7WOW - chains A and B of the 9 polymer chains in the assembly; structure by electron microscopy, 6.11 A resolution (low resolution: residue-level contacts below are approximate; hydrogen-bond / salt-bridge calls are withheld).

Chain A (and B):
Molecule: Spike glycoprotein
Source organism: Severe acute respiratory syndrome coronavirus 2
Notes: chain B of this document is another copy of the same molecule, construct and numbering; everything in this record applies to it too
UniProt: P0DTC2 (SPIKE_SARS2); aligned to UniProt positions 1-1208 over residues 1-1208
Chain sequence (1285 residues; each row starts with the number of its first residue; note: 8 numbers in that range are skipped by the numbering (no residue carries them; nothing is unmodelled there); a row labelled like 177A-177E holds insertion residues (177A, then the next letters in order)):
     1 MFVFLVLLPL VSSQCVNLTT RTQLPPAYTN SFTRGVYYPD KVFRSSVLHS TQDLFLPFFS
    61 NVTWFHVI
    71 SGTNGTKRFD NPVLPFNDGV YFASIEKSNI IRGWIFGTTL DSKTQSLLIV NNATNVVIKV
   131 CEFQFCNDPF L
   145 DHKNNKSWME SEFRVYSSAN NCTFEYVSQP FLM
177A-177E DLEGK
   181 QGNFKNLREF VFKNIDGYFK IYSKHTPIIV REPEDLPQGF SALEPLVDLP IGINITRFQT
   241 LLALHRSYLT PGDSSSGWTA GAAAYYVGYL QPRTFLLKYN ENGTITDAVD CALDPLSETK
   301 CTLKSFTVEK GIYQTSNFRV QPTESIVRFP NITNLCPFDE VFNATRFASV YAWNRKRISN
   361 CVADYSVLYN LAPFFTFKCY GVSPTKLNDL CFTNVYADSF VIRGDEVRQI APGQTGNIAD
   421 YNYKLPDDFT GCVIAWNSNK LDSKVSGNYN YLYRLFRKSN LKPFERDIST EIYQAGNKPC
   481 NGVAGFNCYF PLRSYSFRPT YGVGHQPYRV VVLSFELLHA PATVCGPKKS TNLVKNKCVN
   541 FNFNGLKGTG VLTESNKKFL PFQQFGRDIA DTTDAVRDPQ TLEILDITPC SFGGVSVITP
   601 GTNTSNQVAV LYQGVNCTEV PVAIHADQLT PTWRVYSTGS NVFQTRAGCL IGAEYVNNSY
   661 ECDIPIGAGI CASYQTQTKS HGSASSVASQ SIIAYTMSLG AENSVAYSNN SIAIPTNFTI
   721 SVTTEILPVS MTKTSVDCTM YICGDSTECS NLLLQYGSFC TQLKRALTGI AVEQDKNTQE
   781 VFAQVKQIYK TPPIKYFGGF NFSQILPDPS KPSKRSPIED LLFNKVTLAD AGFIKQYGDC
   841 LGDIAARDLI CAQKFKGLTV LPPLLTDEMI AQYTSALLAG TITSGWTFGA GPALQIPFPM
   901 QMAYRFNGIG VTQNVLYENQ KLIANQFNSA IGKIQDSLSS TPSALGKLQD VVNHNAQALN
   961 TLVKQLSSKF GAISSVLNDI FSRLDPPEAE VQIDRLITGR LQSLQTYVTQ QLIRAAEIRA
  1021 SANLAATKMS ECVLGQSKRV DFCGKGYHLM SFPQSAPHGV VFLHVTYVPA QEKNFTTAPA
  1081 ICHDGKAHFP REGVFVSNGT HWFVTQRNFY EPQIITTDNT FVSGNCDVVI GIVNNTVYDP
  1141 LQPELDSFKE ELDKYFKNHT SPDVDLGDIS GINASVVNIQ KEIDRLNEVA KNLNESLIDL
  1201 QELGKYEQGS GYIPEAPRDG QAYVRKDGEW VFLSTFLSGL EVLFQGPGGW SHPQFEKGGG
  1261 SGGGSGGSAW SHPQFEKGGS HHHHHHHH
Not modelled in the structure: 1-23, 71-78, 145-155, 177A-177E, 248-260, 621-640, 677-688, 828-846, 1148-1288
Construct notes: variant Val67 (Ala in P0DTC2), Ile95 (Thr in P0DTC2), Asp145 (Gly142 in P0DTC2), Ile209 (Leu212 in P0DTC2), Asp339 (Gly in P0DTC2), Leu371 (Ser in P0DTC2), Pro373 (Ser in P0DTC2), Phe375 (Ser in P0DTC2), Asn417 (Lys in P0DTC2), Lys440 (Asn in P0DTC2), Ser446 (Gly in P0DTC2), Asn477 (Ser in P0DTC2), Lys478 (Thr in P0DTC2), Ala484 (Glu in P0DTC2), Arg493 (Gln in P0DTC2), Ser496 (Gly in P0DTC2), Arg498 (Gln in P0DTC2), Tyr501 (Asn in P0DTC2), His505 (Tyr in P0DTC2), Lys547 (Thr in P0DTC2), Gly614 (Asp in P0DTC2), Tyr655 (His in P0DTC2), Lys679 (Asn in P0DTC2), His681 (Pro in P0DTC2), Lys764 (Asn in P0DTC2), Tyr796 (Asp in P0DTC2), Pro817 (Phe in P0DTC2), Lys856 (Asn in P0DTC2), His954 (Gln in P0DTC2), Lys969 (Asn in P0DTC2), Phe981 (Leu in P0DTC2); insertion (212-214); engineered mutation Gly682 (Arg in P0DTC2), Ser683 (Arg in P0DTC2), Ser685 (Arg in P0DTC2), Pro892 (Ala in P0DTC2), Pro899 (Ala in P0DTC2), Pro942 (Ala in P0DTC2), Pro986 (Lys in P0DTC2), Pro987 (Val in P0DTC2); expression tag (1209-1288)
Disulfides: Cys131-Cys166, Cys291-Cys301, Cys336-Cys361, Cys379-Cys432, Cys391-Cys525, Cys480-Cys488, Cys538-Cys590, Cys617-Cys649, Cys662-Cys671, Cys738-Cys760, Cys743-Cys749, Cys1032-Cys1043, Cys1082-Cys1126

Interface between chain A and chain B:
Contacting residue pairs (145):
  Tyr38(A) with Phe562(B); Gln563(B)
  Lys41(A) with Phe562(B); Gln564(B); Phe565(B)
  Val42(A) with Gln563(B); Phe565(B); Gly566(B); Arg567(B)
  Phe43(A) with Lys558(B); Phe559(B); Gln563(B); Phe565(B); Gly566(B); Arg567(B)
  Cys166(A) with Arg357(B)
  Phe168(A) with Asn360(B)
  Asp196(A) with Pro521(B)
  Gly197(A) with Pro521(B)
  Glu224(A) with Phe562(B)
  Pro230(A) with Asn360(B); Pro521(B)
  Asn282(A) with Lys558(B); Leu560(B)
  Gly283(A) with Leu560(B); Gln563(B)
  Asp737(A) with Asn317(B); Arg319(B); Phe592(B)
  Thr739(A) with Arg319(B)
  Met740(A) with Arg319(B)
  Asp745(A) with Thr549(B)
  Gln755(A) with Lys969(B)
  Tyr756(A) with Lys969(B); Phe970(B)
  Gly757(A) with Lys969(B)
  Ser758(A) with Lys964(B)
  Phe759(A) with Gln965(B)
  Gln762(A) with Thr961(B); Gln965(B)
  Lys764(A) with Gln314(B)
  Arg765(A) with Gln957(B)
  Thr768(A) with Gln314(B)
  Lys786(A) with Leu699(B); Gly700(B)
  Gln787(A) with Ala701(B); Asn703(B)
  Ile788(A) with Leu699(B); Gly700(B); Ala701(B); Glu702(B); Asn703(B)
  Tyr789(A) with Asn703(B)
  Lys790(A) with Glu702(B); Ser704(B)
  Pro792(A) with Tyr707(B)
  Tyr796(A) with Asn709(B)
  Phe797(A) with Tyr707(B)
  Arg847(A) with Asp568(B); Asp574(B)
  Leu849(A) with Ile569(B)
  Ala852(A) with Asp568(B)
  Lys854(A) with Phe592(B)
  Phe855(A) with Thr588(B); Pro589(B); Phe592(B)
  Lys856(A) with Ala570(B); Thr572(B)
  Leu861(A) with Gln613(B)
  Pro862(A) with Ala647(B)
  Pro863(A) with Ala668(B)
  Leu864(A) with Pro665(B); Gly667(B); Ala668(B); Gly669(B)
  Leu865(A) with Met697(B)
  Thr866(A) with Ala668(B); Gly669(B)
  Met869(A) with Gly669(B); Thr696(B); Met697(B); Leu699(B)
  Gln872(A) with Leu699(B)
  Tyr873(A) with Leu699(B)
  Thr883(A) with Tyr707(B)
  Trp886(A) with Tyr1047(B)
  Ala890(A) with Gly1046(B); Tyr1047(B)
  Pro892(A) with Pro1069(B)
  Ala893(A) with Val705(B)
  Leu894(A) with Ala713(B); Pro715(B); Glu1072(B)
  Gln895(A) with Val705(B); Ala706(B); Ser711(B); Ile712(B); Ala713(B); Asn1074(B)
  Ile896(A) with Tyr707(B); Ser711(B); Ile712(B)
  Pro897(A) with Tyr707(B); Asn709(B); Asn710(B); Ser711(B); Thr1077(B)
  Phe898(A) with Tyr707(B)
  Met900(A) with Thr1077(B); Val1094(B)
  Tyr904(A) with Gly1093(B); Val1094(B); Arg1107(B)
  Gln913(A) with Pro1090(B)
  Asn914(A) with Phe1121(B); Ser1123(B)
  Tyr917(A) with Pro1079(B); Phe1089(B); Val1128(B); Val1129(B)
  Glu918(A) with Ser1123(B); Val1128(B)
  Val963(A) with Ala570(B)
  Ser967(A) with Asp571(B)
  Asn978(A) with Lys547(B)
  Asp979(A) with Lys547(B)
  Asp994(A) with Arg995(B)
  Gln1002(A) with Gln1002(B)
  Gln1005(A) with Gln1002(B); Thr1006(B)
  Thr1009(A) with Thr1009(B)
  Leu1012(A) with Gln1010(B); Ile1013(B)
  Arg1019(A) with Glu1017(B)
  Thr1027(A) with Arg1039(B)
  Ser1030(A) with Val1040(B); Asp1041(B)
  Glu1031(A) with Arg1039(B)
  Leu1034(A) with Val1040(B)
  Lys1038(A) with Lys1038(B)
  Arg1039(A) with Arg1039(B)
  Glu1111(A) with Ser1123(B)
  Asp1118(A) with Arg1091(B)
  Leu1141(A) with Leu1141(B)
  Glu1144(A) with Leu1141(B)
Interface residues without a listed pair, chain A (97 interface residues in all): Arg44, Val47, Asn165, Thr167, Pro225, Gly232, Thr284, Gly798, Asp848, Gly857, Pro899, Asn960, Gly1035
Interface residues without a listed pair, chain B (96 interface residues in all): Thr523, Gly548, Lys557, Arg646, Ile666, Ile670, Cys671, Ser708, Ser968, Phe1042, Val1068, Gly1124

In short:
Chain A and chain B form an interface of 97 and 96 residues respectively.
Both chains are Spike glycoprotein (Severe acute respiratory syndrome coronavirus 2). Entry 7WOW (The state 6
of Omicron Spike with bispecific antibody FD01) was determined by electron microscopy (same publication as
7WOP, 7WOQ, 7WOR, 7WOS, 7WOU and 7WOV).
